6MSF - chains R and A of the 5 polymer chains in the assembly; structure by X-ray diffraction, 2.80 A resolution.

Chain R:
Molecule: 14-nt RNA strand
Sequence (14 nucleotides; each row starts with the number of its first residue):
     1 CCACAGUCAC UGGG

Chain A:
Name: Protein (MS2 protein capsid)
From: Enterobacterio phage MS2
UniProtKB: P03612 (COAT_BPMS2); residue numbers follow UniProt; this construct covers 1-129
Chain sequence (129 residues; row label = number of the first residue in the row):
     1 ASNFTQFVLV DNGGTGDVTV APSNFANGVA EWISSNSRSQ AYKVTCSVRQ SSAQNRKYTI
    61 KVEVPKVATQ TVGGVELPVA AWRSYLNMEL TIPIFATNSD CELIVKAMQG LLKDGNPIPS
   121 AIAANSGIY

Chain R / chain A interface:
Residue-residue contacts (12):
  U7(R) - Tyr85(A)  sugar contact
  C8(R) - Glu63(A)  hydrogen bond to the sugar
  C8(R) - Tyr85(A)  stacking on the base
  C8(R) - Asn87(A)  hydrogen bond to the base
  A9(R) - Val29(A)  sugar contact
  A9(R) - Lys43(A)  salt bridge to the phosphate
  A9(R) - Thr45(A)  hydrogen bond to the base
  A9(R) - Cys46(A)  base contact
  A9(R) - Ser47(A)  hydrogen bond to the base
  A9(R) - Thr59(A)  hydrogen bond to the base
  A9(R) - Lys61(A)  base contact
  C10(R) - Lys61(A)  base contact
Also at the interface, not in a pair above, chain A (11 interface residues in all): Ile60

In short:
4 residues of chain R face 11 of chain A across their interface; the contacts include 5 hydrogen bonds, 1 salt
bridge and 1 aromatic stacking contact. Among the polar pairs are C8(R)-Asn87(A), A9(R)-Thr45(A) and
A9(R)-Ser47(A).
Here chain R is a 14-nt RNA strand and chain A is Protein (MS2 protein capsid) (Enterobacterio phage MS2).
Entry 6MSF (F6 aptamer MS2 coat protein complex) was determined by X-ray diffraction.
